9K3Q - chains L and Z of the 35 polymer chains in the assembly; structure by electron microscopy, 3.02 A resolution.

[Chain L]
Name: Reaction center protein L chain
From: Rhodospirillum rubrum
UniProt: P10717 (RCEL_RHORU); residue numbers follow UniProt; this construct covers 2-275
Chain sequence (274 residues; each row starts with the number of its first residue):
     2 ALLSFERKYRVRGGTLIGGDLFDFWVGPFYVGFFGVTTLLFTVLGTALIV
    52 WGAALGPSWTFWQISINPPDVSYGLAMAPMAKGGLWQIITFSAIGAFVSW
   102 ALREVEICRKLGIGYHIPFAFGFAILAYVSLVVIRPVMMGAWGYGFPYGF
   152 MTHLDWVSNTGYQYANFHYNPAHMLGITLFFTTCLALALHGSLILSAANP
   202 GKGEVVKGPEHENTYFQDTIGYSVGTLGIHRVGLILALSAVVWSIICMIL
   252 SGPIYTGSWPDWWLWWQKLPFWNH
Residues lining bound ligands:
  - Trans-Geranyl BACTERIOCHLOROPHYLL A (07D), molecule 1: Ile50, Phe62, Tyr129, Leu132, Phe147, Tyr149, Gly150, Phe151, His154, Leu155, Trp157, Val158
  - Trans-Geranyl BACTERIOCHLOROPHYLL A (07D), molecule 2: Phe98, Phe122, Ala125, Ile126, Ala128, Tyr129, Leu132, Trp157, Val158, Ser159, Thr161, Gly162, Tyr163, Asn167, Phe168, His169, His174, Gly177, Ile178, Phe181, Phe182, Ala241, Val242, Ser245, Ile246, Cys248, Met249
  - Trans-Geranyl BACTERIOCHLOROPHYLL A (07D), molecule 3: Val158, Tyr163, His169, Phe182
  - Trans-Geranyl BACTERIOCHLOROPHYLL A (07D), molecule 4: His169, Met175, Ile178, Thr179, Phe182, Thr183, Leu186
  - bacteriopheophytin a (BPH), molecule 1: Thr39, Phe42, Thr43, Gly46, Thr47, Ile50, Ser93, Ala94, Ala97, Phe98, Trp101, Glu105, Ile118, Ala121, Phe122, Phe124, Ala125, Tyr129, Phe147, Pro148, Tyr149, Gly150, Phe151, His154, Phe181, Leu239, Val242
  - bacteriopheophytin a (BPH), molecule 2: Phe182, Cys185, Leu186, Ala189, Leu190, Ile221
  - ubiquinone-10 (U10), molecule 1: Leu17, Ile18, Phe35, Thr38, Phe42, Leu45, Leu76, Ala77, Met78, Gln88, Ile89, Phe92, Ser93, Gly96, Val99, Ser100, Leu103, Trp143
  - ubiquinone-10 (U10), molecule 2: Val27, Phe30, Val32, Gly36, Val37, Thr39, Leu40, Leu41, Val44, Trp101, Arg104
  - ubiquinone-10 (U10), molecule 3: Thr183, Leu186, Ala187, Leu190, His191, Leu194, Ile195, Glu213, Asn214, Phe217, Ile221, Tyr223, Ser224, Val225, Gly226, Thr227, Ile230, Val233, Leu237
Curated features (UniProtKB/Swiss-Prot):
  - binding site ((7R,8Z)-bacteriochlorophyll b): His154, His174
  - binding site (Fe cation): His191, His231
  - binding site (a ubiquinone): Phe217

[Chain Z]
Name: Light-harvesting protein B-870 alpha chain
From: Rhodospirillum rubrum
UniProt: P02947 (LHA_RHORU); residue numbers follow UniProt; this construct covers 2-46
Chain sequence (45 residues; row label = number of the first residue in the row):
     2 WRIWQLFDPRQALVGLATFLFVLALLIHFILLSTERFNWLEGAST
Residues lining bound ligands:
  - Trans-Geranyl BACTERIOCHLOROPHYLL A (07D), molecule 1: Phe8, Ala13, Leu17, Ile28
  - Trans-Geranyl BACTERIOCHLOROPHYLL A (07D), molecule 2: Leu14, Leu17, Ala18, Leu21, Phe22, Ala25, His29, Leu32, Trp40
  - Trans-Geranyl BACTERIOCHLOROPHYLL A (07D), molecule 3: Leu21, Leu24, Ala25, Ile28, His29, Leu32, Phe38
  - spirilloxanthin (CRT), molecule 1: Arg3, Ile4, Leu7
  - spirilloxanthin (CRT), molecule 2: Leu14, Leu17, Phe20, Leu21, Leu24, Leu27, Ile28, Ile31
  - spirilloxanthin (CRT), molecule 3: Phe22, Ala25, Leu26, His29, Phe30, Leu33, Trp40
Curated features (UniProtKB/Swiss-Prot):
  - binding site (a bacteriochlorophyll): His29

[Interface between chain L and chain Z]
Residue-residue contacts (9; chain L residue first):
  Pro271(L) with Ser34(Z), hydrogen bond (backbone-side chain)
  Phe272(L) with Leu27(Z), hydrophobic; Phe30(Z); Ile31(Z), hydrophobic; Ser34(Z)
  Asn274(L) with Ser34(Z)
  His275(L) with Ser34(Z); Asn39(Z); Glu42(Z)
Also at the interface, not in a pair above, chain L (5 interface residues in all): Trp273
Also at the interface, not in a pair above, chain Z (7 interface residues in all): Leu33

[In short]
5 residues of chain L and 7 residues of chain Z are in contact, with 1 hydrogen bond. The hydrogen-bonded pair
is Pro271(L)-Ser34(Z). Bound to chain L: bacteriopheophytin a, 3 copies of ubiquinone-10 and 4 copies of
Trans-Geranyl BACTERIOCHLOROPHYLL A.
Chain L is Reaction center protein L chain and chain Z is Light-harvesting protein B-870 alpha chain, both
from Rhodospirillum rubrum; the structure, Cryo-EM structure of the Rhodospirillum rubrum RC-LH1 complex, was
determined by electron microscopy.
